PDB entry 2GA8 | X-ray diffraction, 1.77 A resolution | chain A

[Chain A]
Molecule: Hypothetical 39.9 kDa protein
Source organism: Saccharomyces cerevisiae
UniProtKB: P43591 (YFH7_YEAST); numbering as in UniProt (aligned over 1-353)
Sequence (359 residues; row label = number of the first residue in the row):
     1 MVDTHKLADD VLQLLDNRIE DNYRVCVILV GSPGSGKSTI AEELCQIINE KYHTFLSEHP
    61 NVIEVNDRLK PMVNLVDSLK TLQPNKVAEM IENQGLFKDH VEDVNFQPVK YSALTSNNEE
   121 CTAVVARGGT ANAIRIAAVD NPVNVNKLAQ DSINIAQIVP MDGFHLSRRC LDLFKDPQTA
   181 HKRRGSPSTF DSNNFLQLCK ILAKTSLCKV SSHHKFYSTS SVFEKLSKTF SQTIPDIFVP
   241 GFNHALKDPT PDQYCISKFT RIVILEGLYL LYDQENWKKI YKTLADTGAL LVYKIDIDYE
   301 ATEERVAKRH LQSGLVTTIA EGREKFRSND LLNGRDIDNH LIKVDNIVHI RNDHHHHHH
Disordered / not traced: 1, 114-118, 139-150, 211-217, 355-359
Modified residues: Cys45 (s,s-(2-hydroxyethyl)thiocysteine; CME); Cys121 (s,s-(2-hydroxyethyl)thiocysteine; CME); Cys208 (s,s-(2-hydroxyethyl)thiocysteine; CME)
Sequence notes: modified residue (45, 121, 208); expression tag (354-359)
UniProt features mapped onto this chain:
  - binding site (ATP): Gly31 to Thr39

[In short]
Curated annotation (UniProt) lists 9 ATP-binding residues.
Chain A is Hypothetical 39.9 kDa protein (Saccharomyces cerevisiae); the structure, Crystal structure of YFH7
from Saccharomyces cerevisiae: a putative P-loop containing kinase with a circular permutation, was determined
by X-ray diffraction together with 2GAA from the same study.
